PDB entry 4F9W | X-ray diffraction, 2.00 A resolution | chain A

# Chain A
Molecule: Mitogen-activated protein kinase 14
Source organism: Homo sapiens
Notes: EC 2.7.11.24
Reference sequence: Q16539 (MK14_HUMAN); residue numbers follow UniProt; this construct covers 2-360
Chain sequence (383 residues; each row starts with the number of its first residue; numbers below 1 keep their minus sign (Met-22 is residue -22)):
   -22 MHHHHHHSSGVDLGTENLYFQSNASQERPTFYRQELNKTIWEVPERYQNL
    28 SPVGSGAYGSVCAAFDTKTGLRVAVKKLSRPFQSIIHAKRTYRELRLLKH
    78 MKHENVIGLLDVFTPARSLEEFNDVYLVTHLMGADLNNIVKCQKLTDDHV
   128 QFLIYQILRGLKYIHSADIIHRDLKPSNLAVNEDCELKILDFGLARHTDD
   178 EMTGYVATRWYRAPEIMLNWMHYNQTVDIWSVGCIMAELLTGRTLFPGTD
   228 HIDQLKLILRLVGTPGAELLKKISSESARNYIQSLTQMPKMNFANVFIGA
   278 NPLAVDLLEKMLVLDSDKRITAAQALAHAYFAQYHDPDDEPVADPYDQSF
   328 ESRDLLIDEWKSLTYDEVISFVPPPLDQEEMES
Disordered / not traced: -22 to 4, 172-183, 353-360
Differences from the reference sequence: expression tag (-22 to 1)
Metal / ion sites: Zn2+: His64, Asp161 (together with acetate ion)
Residues lining bound ligands:
  - GG5 (4-[3-(4-fluorophenyl)-1H-pyrazol-4-yl]pyridine), molecule 1: Pro191, Glu192, Leu195, Trp197, Leu232, Leu236, Pro242, Leu246, Lys249, Ile250, Ile259, Leu291, Asp292, Ser293, Arg296
  - GG5, molecule 2: Met194, Leu195, His228, Ile229, Leu232, Ser254, Ala255, Tyr258
  - LM4 (N,N-dimethyl-6-(naphthalen-2-yl)-5-(pyridin-4-yl)pyridazin-3-amine): Val38, Ala51, Val52, Lys53, Leu75, Ile84, Gly85, Leu86, Leu104, Val105, Thr106, His107, Leu108, Met109, Asp112, Ser154, Asn155, Leu167, Asp168
Swiss-Prot annotation at these positions:
  - motif: Thr180 to Tyr182 (TXY)
  - active site: Asp168 (Proton acceptor)
  - binding site (ATP): Val30 to Val38, Lys53
  - modified residue: Ser2 (N-acetylserine), Thr16 (Phosphothreonine), Lys53 (N6-acetyllysine), Lys152 (N6-acetyllysine), Thr180 (Phosphothreonine), Tyr182 (Phosphotyrosine), Thr263 (Phosphothreonine), Tyr323 (Phosphotyrosine)
  - natural variant: Ala51 (A51V: In a gastric adenocarcinoma sample), Pro322 (P322R: In a lung adenocarcinoma sample)
  - mutagenesis: Ala34 (A34V: Lowered kinase activity), Lys53 (K53R: Loss of kinase activity), Lys54 (K54R: Impairs MAP2K6/MKK6-dependent autophosphorylation), Tyr69 (Y69H: Lowered kinase activity), Asp168 (D168A: Loss of kinase activity), Thr175 (T175A: No effect on either the kinase activity or tyrosine phosphorylation), Asp176 (D176A: Emulation of the active state. Increase in activity; when associated with S-327 or L-327), Asp177 (D177A: Loss of kinase activity), Thr180 (T180E: Loss of kinase activity), Tyr182 (Y182F: Loss of kinase activity), Ala320 (A320T: Lowered kinase activity), Phe327 (F327L: Emulation of the active state. Increase in activity; when associated with A-176; F327S: Emulation of the active state. Increase in activity; when associated with A-176), 1 further mutagenesis entry in UniProt
What the authors report for this chain:
  - binding site for LM4: Thr106, Met109
  - mutagenesis - T106M: abolished binding to LM4

# In short
Bound to chain A: compound GG5 and compound LM4. The Zn2+ site is built by His64 and Asp161. UniProt lists
active-site residue Asp168, 10 ATP-binding residues and 13 mutagenesis sites. The paper reports a binding site
for LM4 at Thr106 and Met109; T106M abolishes binding to LM4.
Chain A is Mitogen-activated protein kinase 14 (Homo sapiens); the structure, Human P38alpha MAPK in Complex
with a Novel and Selective Small Molecule Inhibitor, was determined by X-ray diffraction (same publication as
4F9Y and 4FA2).
